Entry 1UUW (X-ray diffraction, 2.30 A resolution); this record covers chains A and B.

== Chain A ==
Protein: Naphthalene 1,2-dioxygenase alpha subunit
From: Pseudomonas putida
Notes: EC 1.14.12.12
Reference sequence: P0A110 (NDOB_PSEPU); residues 1-449 here = UniProt positions 1-449
Sequence (449 residues; each row starts with the number of its first residue):
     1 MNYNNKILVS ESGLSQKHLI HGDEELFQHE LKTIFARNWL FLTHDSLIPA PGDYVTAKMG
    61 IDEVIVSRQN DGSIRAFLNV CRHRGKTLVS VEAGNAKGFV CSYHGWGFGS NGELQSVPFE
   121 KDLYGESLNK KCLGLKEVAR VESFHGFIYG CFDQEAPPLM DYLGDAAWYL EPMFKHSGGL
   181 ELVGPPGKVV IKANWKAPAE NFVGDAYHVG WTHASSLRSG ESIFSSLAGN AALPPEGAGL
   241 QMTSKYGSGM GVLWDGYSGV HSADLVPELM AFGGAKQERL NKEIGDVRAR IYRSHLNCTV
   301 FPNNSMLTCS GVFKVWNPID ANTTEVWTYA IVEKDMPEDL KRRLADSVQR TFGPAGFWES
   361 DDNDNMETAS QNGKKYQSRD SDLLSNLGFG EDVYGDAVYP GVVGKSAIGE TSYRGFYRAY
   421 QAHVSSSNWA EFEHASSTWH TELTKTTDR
Not modelled in the structure: 448-449
Bound ions: 2Fe-2S cluster Fe: Cys-81, His-83, Cys-101, His-104; Fe ion: His-208, His-213, Asp-362
Small-molecule neighbours:
  - 2Fe-2S cluster (FES): Cys-81, His-83, Arg-84, Gly-85, Lys-86, Cys-101, Tyr-103, His-104, Gly-105, Trp-106
  - nitric oxide (NO): Asp-205, His-208, Val-209, His-295, Asn-297, Leu-307

== Chain B ==
Protein: Naphthalene 1,2-dioxygenase beta subunit
From: Pseudomonas putida
Notes: EC 1.14.12.12
Reference sequence: P0A112 (NDOC_PSEPU); residues 501-694 here correspond to UniProt positions 1-194 (UniProt number = residue number - 500)
Sequence (194 residues; row label = number of the first residue in the row):
   501 MMINIQEDKL VSAHDAEEIL RFFNCHDSAL QQEATTLLTQ EAHLLDIQAY RAWLEHCVGS
   561 EVQYQVISRE LRAASERRYK LNEAMNVYNE NFQQLKVRVE HQLDPQNWGN SPKLRFTRFI
   621 TNVQAAMDVN DKELLHIRSN VILHRARRGN QVDVFYAARE DKWKRGEGGV RKLVQRFVDY
   681 PERILQTHNL MVFL
Not modelled in the structure: 501

== How chain A and chain B interact ==
Residue-residue contacts - 84 pairs, chain A then chain B:
  Ser-46(A) / Leu-581(B)
  Leu-47(A) / Tyr-579(B)  hydrogen bond (backbone-side chain)
  Leu-47(A) / Leu-581(B)
  Asp-53(A) / Tyr-579(B)
  Val-91(A) / Leu-571(B)
  Val-91(A) / Arg-572(B)
  Val-91(A) / Ala-573(B)
  Glu-92(A) / Glu-570(B)
  Glu-92(A) / Leu-571(B)  hydrogen bond (backbone-backbone)
  Glu-92(A) / Arg-683(B)  salt bridge
  Ala-93(A) / Glu-570(B)
  Ala-93(A) / Leu-571(B)
  Ala-93(A) / Arg-572(B)
  Ala-93(A) / Tyr-579(B)  hydrophobic
  Gly-94(A) / Glu-576(B)
  Gly-94(A) / Tyr-579(B)
  Asn-95(A) / Glu-576(B)  hydrogen bond (backbone-side chain)
  Asn-95(A) / Arg-577(B)  hydrogen bond (backbone-side chain)
  Asn-95(A) / Arg-578(B)  hydrogen bond
  Asn-95(A) / Tyr-579(B)
  Gly-184(A) / Asn-582(B)
  Pro-185(A) / Glu-570(B)
  Pro-185(A) / Asn-582(B)
  Pro-185(A) / Glu-583(B)
  Pro-185(A) / Ala-584(B)
  Pro-185(A) / Met-585(B)
  Pro-185(A) / Arg-683(B)
  Pro-186(A) / Arg-683(B)  hydrogen bond (backbone-side chain)
  Lys-188(A) / Arg-683(B)
  Lys-188(A) / Ile-684(B)
  Lys-188(A) / Leu-685(B)  hydrogen bond (backbone-backbone)
  Val-189(A) / Leu-685(B)
  Val-189(A) / His-688(B)
  Val-189(A) / Asn-689(B)
  Val-190(A) / Leu-685(B)  hydrogen bond (backbone-backbone)
  Val-190(A) / Gln-686(B)
  Val-190(A) / His-688(B)
  Ile-191(A) / His-688(B)
  Lys-192(A) / His-688(B)
  Trp-211(A) / Trp-608(B)  hydrogen bond (backbone-side chain)
  Thr-212(A) / Trp-608(B)
  Ala-214(A) / Gln-606(B)
  Ser-215(A) / His-601(B)  hydrogen bond
  Ser-215(A) / Asp-604(B)
  Ser-215(A) / Asn-607(B)
  Ser-216(A) / His-601(B)  hydrogen bond
  Arg-218(A) / Asp-604(B)  salt bridge
  Arg-218(A) / Gln-606(B)  hydrogen bond
  Ser-219(A) / Val-597(B)
  Ser-219(A) / Glu-600(B)
  Ser-219(A) / His-601(B)  hydrogen bond (side chain-backbone)
  Gly-229(A) / Gln-606(B)
  Asp-264(A) / Gln-594(B)  hydrogen bond
  Glu-325(A) / Ile-684(B)
  Asp-346(A) / Asn-586(B)  hydrogen bond
  Asp-346(A) / Asn-589(B)  hydrogen bond
  Gln-349(A) / Met-585(B)
  Gln-349(A) / Asn-586(B)
  Arg-350(A) / Asn-589(B)  hydrogen bond (side chain-backbone)
  Arg-350(A) / Glu-590(B)  salt bridge
  Arg-350(A) / Gln-594(B)
  Arg-350(A) / Arg-598(B)  hydrogen bond (backbone-side chain)
  Pro-354(A) / Met-585(B)
  Pro-354(A) / Leu-685(B)  hydrophobic
  Pro-354(A) / Asn-689(B)
  Pro-354(A) / Leu-690(B)  hydrogen bond (backbone-backbone)
  Ala-355(A) / Val-587(B)  hydrophobic
  Ala-355(A) / Tyr-588(B)  hydrophobic
  Ala-355(A) / Arg-598(B)  hydrogen bond (backbone-side chain)
  Ala-355(A) / Leu-690(B)
  Ala-355(A) / Met-691(B)
  Gly-356(A) / Met-691(B)
  Phe-357(A) / Val-597(B)  hydrophobic
  Phe-357(A) / His-601(B)  hydrogen bond (backbone-side chain)
  Phe-357(A) / Met-691(B)  hydrophobic
  Ser-360(A) / His-601(B)
  Ser-360(A) / Met-691(B)
  Asp-361(A) / His-601(B)  salt bridge
  Asn-363(A) / His-688(B)
  Asn-363(A) / Asn-689(B)  hydrogen bond
  Asp-364(A) / Gly-609(B)
  Asp-364(A) / Arg-647(B)  salt bridge
  Asp-364(A) / Arg-648(B)  salt bridge
  Glu-367(A) / His-688(B)  salt bridge
Other interface residues (no listed pair), chain A (45 interface residues in all): Pro-49, Val-55, Ala-96, Lys-97, Val-183, Gly-187, Gly-220
Other interface residues (no listed pair), chain B (39 interface residues in all): Ser-568

== In short ==
Chain A and chain B form an interface of 45 and 39 residues respectively; the contacts include 22 hydrogen
bonds and 7 salt bridges. Among the polar pairs are Glu-92(A)/Arg-683(B), Arg-218(A)/Asp-604(B) and
Arg-350(A)/Glu-590(B). Bound to chain A: 2Fe-2S cluster and nitric oxide.
Chain A is Naphthalene 1,2-dioxygenase alpha subunit and chain B is Naphthalene 1,2-dioxygenase beta subunit,
both from Pseudomonas putida; the structure, Naphthalene 1,2-dioxygenase with nitric oxide bound in the active
site, was determined by X-ray diffraction together with 1UUV from the same study.
